9NWI - chains c and d of the 30 polymer chains in the assembly; structure by electron microscopy, 2.80 A resolution.

Chain c (and d):
Name: Capsid and scaffold protein
Organism: Pseudomonas virus Pa223
Notes: chain d of this document is another copy of the same molecule, construct and numbering; everything in this record applies to it too
UniProtKB: A0A5Q5ANX5 (A0A5Q5ANX5_9CAUD); residue numbers follow UniProt; this construct covers 1-513
Sequence (513 residues; row label = number of the first residue in the row):
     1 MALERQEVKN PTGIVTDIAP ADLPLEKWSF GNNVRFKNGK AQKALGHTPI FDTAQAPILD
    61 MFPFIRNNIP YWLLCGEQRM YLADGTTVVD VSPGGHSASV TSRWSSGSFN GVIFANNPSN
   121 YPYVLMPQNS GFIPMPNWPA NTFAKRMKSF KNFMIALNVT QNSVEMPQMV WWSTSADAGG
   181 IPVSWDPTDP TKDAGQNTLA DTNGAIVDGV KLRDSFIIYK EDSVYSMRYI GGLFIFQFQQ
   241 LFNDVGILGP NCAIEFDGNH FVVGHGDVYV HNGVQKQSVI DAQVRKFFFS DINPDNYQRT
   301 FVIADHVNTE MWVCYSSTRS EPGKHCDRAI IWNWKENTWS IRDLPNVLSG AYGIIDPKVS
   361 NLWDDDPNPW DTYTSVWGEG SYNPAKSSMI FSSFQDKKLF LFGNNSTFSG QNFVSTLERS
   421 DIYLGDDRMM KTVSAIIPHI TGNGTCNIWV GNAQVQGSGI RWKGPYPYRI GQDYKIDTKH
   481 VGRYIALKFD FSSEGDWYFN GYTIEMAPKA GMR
Unresolved in the structure: 1

Interface between chain c and chain d:
Contacting residue pairs - 67 pairs, chain c then chain d:
  D17(c) - N38(d)
  D17(c) - K40(d)  hydrogen bond (backbone-side chain)
  A19(c) - N500(d)
  A21(c) - K9(d)
  D22(c) - K9(d)  salt bridge
  D22(c) - N10(d)  hydrogen bond
  D22(c) - N500(d)  hydrogen bond
  T198(c) - N110(d)
  T198(c) - N152(d)
  T198(c) - A178(d)
  A200(c) - F109(d)
  A200(c) - N110(d)
  A200(c) - K151(d)
  D201(c) - S108(d)
  D201(c) - S149(d)
  D201(c) - K151(d)
  D201(c) - K211(d)  salt bridge
  T202(c) - S108(d)  hydrogen bond (backbone-side chain)
  N203(c) - F64(d)
  N203(c) - I65(d)  hydrogen bond (side chain-backbone)
  N203(c) - S108(d)  hydrogen bond (backbone-side chain)
  Q239(c) - D214(d)
  Q240(c) - K211(d)  hydrogen bond
  Q240(c) - R213(d)
  Q240(c) - D214(d)  hydrogen bond (backbone-side chain)
  L241(c) - R213(d)
  N243(c) - L212(d)
  N243(c) - R213(d)
  N243(c) - E255(d)
  D244(c) - E255(d)
  D244(c) - D257(d)  hydrogen bond (side chain-backbone)
  H265(c) - I354(d)
  H265(c) - P384(d)
  H265(c) - A385(d)  hydrogen bond (side chain-backbone)
  H265(c) - K386(d)
  H265(c) - S387(d)
  G266(c) - A385(d)
  V274(c) - R213(d)  hydrogen bond (backbone-side chain)
  K276(c) - D257(d)  salt bridge
  D281(c) - K37(d)  salt bridge
  D281(c) - K335(d)
  A282(c) - N38(d)
  R285(c) - H306(d)  hydrogen bond (side chain-backbone)
  R285(c) - V307(d)
  R285(c) - T309(d)
  F289(c) - N383(d)
  F289(c) - K386(d)  hydrogen bond (backbone-side chain)
  S290(c) - E379(d)
  P294(c) - Y382(d)
  P294(c) - P384(d)
  Y297(c) - P384(d)
  T318(c) - G378(d)
  Y423(c) - E7(d)
  Y423(c) - K9(d)  hydrogen bond
  D427(c) - H439(d)  salt bridge
  D427(c) - Y474(d)  hydrogen bond (backbone-side chain)
  D427(c) - T503(d)  hydrogen bond
  R428(c) - R5(d)
  R428(c) - Y474(d)
  R428(c) - E505(d)  salt bridge
  M429(c) - R5(d)
  Q454(c) - Y474(d)
  Q456(c) - H439(d)
  Q456(c) - I440(d)
  G457(c) - T441(d)
  S458(c) - G471(d)  hydrogen bond (side chain-backbone)
  R483(c) - Y474(d)
Also at the interface, not in a pair above, chain c (42 interface residues in all): I18, Q168, Y225, I292, D426, V455, Y484
Also at the interface, not in a pair above, chain d (49 interface residues in all): G111, F256, V376, Q472, D473, K475

In short:
42 residues of chain c and 49 residues of chain d are in contact, with 17 hydrogen bonds and 6 salt bridges.
Polar pairs include D22(c)-K9(d), D201(c)-K211(d) and K276(c)-D257(d).
Both chains are Capsid and scaffold protein (Pseudomonas virus Pa223). Entry 9NWI (Pseudomonas phage Pa223
tail (C6 symmetry)) was determined by electron microscopy.
